Entry 6UML (X-ray diffraction, 3.58 A resolution); this record covers chains C and E of the 3 polymer chains in the assembly.

Chain C:
Molecule: Protein cereblon
Source organism: Homo sapiens
UniProt: Q96SW2 (CRBN_HUMAN); residues 40-442 here = UniProt positions 40-442
Chain sequence (406 residues; numbered 37 to 442; the number before each row is that of its first residue):
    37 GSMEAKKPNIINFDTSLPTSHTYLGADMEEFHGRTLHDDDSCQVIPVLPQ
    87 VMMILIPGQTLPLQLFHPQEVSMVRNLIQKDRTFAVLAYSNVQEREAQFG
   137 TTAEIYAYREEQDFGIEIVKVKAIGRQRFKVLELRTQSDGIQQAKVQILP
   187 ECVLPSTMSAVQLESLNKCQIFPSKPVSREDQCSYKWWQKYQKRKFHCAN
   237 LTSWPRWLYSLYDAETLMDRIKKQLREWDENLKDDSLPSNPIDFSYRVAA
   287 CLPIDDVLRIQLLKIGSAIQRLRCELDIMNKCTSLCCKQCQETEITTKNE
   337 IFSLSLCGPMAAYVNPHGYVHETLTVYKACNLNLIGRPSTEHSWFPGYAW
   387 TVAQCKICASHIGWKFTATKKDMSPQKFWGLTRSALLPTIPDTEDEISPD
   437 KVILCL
Not modelled in the structure: 37-47, 61-66, 124, 127-131, 167-178, 209-219, 266-272, 428-442
Sequence notes: expression tag (37-39)
Bound ions: Zn2+: Cys323, Cys326, Cys391, Cys394
Residues lining bound ligands: S-Pomalidomide (Y70): Val350, Asn351, Pro352, His353, Glu377, His378, Ser379, Trp380, Trp386, Trp400, Phe402
Curated features (UniProtKB/Swiss-Prot):
  - binding site (Zn(2+)): Cys323, Cys326, Cys391, Cys394
  - binding site ((S)-thalidomide): His378, Trp380, Trp386
  - natural variant: Cys391 (C391R: In MRT2)
  - mutagenesis: Tyr384 (Y384A: Abolishes thalidomide-binding without affecting DCX protein ligase complex activity; when associated with A-386), Trp386 (W386A: Abolishes thalidomide-binding without affecting DCX protein ligase complex activity; when associated with A-384 ...), Arg419 to Leu442 (Fails to rescue increased BK channel activity and decreased probability of neurotransmission in a mouse hippocampal neuron model)

Chain E:
Molecule: Sal-like protein 4
Source organism: Homo sapiens
UniProt: Q9UJQ4 (SALL4_HUMAN); numbering as in UniProt (aligned over 405-432)
Chain sequence (28 residues; each row starts with the number of its first residue):
   405 TGERPFVCSVCGHRFTTKGNLKVHFHRH
Not modelled in the structure: 405-407
Bound ions: Zn2+: Cys412, Cys415, His428
Residues lining bound ligands: S-Pomalidomide (Y70): Val411, Cys412, Val414, Cys415, Gly416
Curated features (UniProtKB/Swiss-Prot):
  - zinc finger: Phe410 to His432 (C2H2-type 3)

Interface between chain C and chain E:
Contacting residue pairs (12; chain C residue first):
  Asn351(C) with Ser413(E), hydrogen bond (side chain-backbone); Val414(E), hydrogen bond (side chain-backbone)
  His353(C) with Cys412(E); Ser413(E)
  His357(C) with Val414(E), hydrogen bond (side chain-backbone)
  Ile371(C) with His417(E)
  Trp386(C) with Gly416(E)
  Val388(C) with Cys415(E)
  Cys394(C) with Arg431(E), hydrogen bond (backbone-side chain)
  Ala395(C) with Arg431(E)
  His397(C) with Cys415(E)
  Trp400(C) with Cys415(E), hydrogen bond (side chain-backbone)
Interface residues without a listed pair, chain C (11 interface residues in all): Tyr355

Summary:
Chain C and chain E form an interface of 11 and 7 residues respectively; the contacts include 5 hydrogen
bonds. Among the polar pairs are Asn351(C)-Ser413(E), Asn351(C)-Val414(E) and His357(C)-Val414(E).
S-Pomalidomide is bound between chain C and chain E.
Here chain C is Protein cereblon and chain E is Sal-like protein 4, both from Homo sapiens. Entry 6UML
(Structural Basis for Thalidomide Teratogenicity Revealed by the Cereblon-DDB1-SALL4-Pomalidomide Complex) was
determined by X-ray diffraction.
